8S09 - chains 4 and 6 of the 14 polymer chains in the assembly; structure by electron microscopy, 3.10 A resolution.

Chain 4:
Molecule: DNA replication licensing factor MCM4
Organism: Homo sapiens
Notes: EC 3.6.4.12
UniProt: P33991 (MCM4_HUMAN); residue numbers follow UniProt; this construct covers 1-863
Sequence (863 residues; each row starts with the number of its first residue):
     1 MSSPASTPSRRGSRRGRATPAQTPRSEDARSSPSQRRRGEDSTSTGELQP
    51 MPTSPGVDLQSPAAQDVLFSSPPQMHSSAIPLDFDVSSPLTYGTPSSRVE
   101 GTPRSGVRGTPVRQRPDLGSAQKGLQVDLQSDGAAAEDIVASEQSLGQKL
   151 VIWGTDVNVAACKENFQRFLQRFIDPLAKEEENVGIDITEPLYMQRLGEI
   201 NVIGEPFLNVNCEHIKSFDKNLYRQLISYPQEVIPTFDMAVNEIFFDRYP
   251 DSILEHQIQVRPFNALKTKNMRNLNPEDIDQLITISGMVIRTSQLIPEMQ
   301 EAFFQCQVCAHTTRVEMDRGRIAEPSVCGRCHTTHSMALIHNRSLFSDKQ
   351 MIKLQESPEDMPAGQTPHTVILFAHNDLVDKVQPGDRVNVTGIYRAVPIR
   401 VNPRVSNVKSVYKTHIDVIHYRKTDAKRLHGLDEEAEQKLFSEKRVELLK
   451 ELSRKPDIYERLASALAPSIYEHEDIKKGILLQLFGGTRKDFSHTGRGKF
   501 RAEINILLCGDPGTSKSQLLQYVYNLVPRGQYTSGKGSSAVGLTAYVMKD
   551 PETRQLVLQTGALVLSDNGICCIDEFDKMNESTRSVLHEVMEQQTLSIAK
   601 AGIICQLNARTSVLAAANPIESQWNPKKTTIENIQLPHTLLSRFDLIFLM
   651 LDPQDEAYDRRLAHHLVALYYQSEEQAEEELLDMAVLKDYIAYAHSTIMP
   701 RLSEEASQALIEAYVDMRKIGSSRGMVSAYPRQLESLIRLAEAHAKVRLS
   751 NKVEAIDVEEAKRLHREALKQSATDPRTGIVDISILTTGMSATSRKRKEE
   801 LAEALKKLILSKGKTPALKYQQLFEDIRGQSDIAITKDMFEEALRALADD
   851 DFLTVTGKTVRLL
Unresolved in the structure: 1-148, 671-682, 784-863
Differences from the reference sequence: variant Met-650 (Leu in P33991)
UniProt features mapped onto this chain:
  - motif: Ser-642 to Asp-645 (Arginine finger)
  - binding site (ATP): Tyr-471, Arg-497, Lys-516, Ser-517, Asn-618, Arg-643, Arg-732, Glu-735
  - modified residue: Ser-2 (N-acetylserine), Ser-6 (Phosphoserine), Thr-7 (Phosphothreonine), Thr-19 (Phosphothreonine), Ser-26 (Phosphoserine), Ser-31 (Phosphoserine), Ser-32 (Phosphoserine), Ser-34 (Phosphoserine), Thr-102 (Phosphothreonine), Ser-105 (Phosphoserine), Thr-110 (Phosphothreonine), Ser-120 (Phosphoserine), Ser-131 (Phosphoserine), Ser-142 (Phosphoserine), Ser-145 (Phosphoserine), Lys-220 (N6-acetyllysine), Lys-450 (N6-acetyllysine), Lys-858 (N6-acetyllysine)
  - cross-link (Glycyl lysine isopeptide (Lys-Gly)): Lys-439 (interchain with G-Cter in SUMO2), Lys-798 (interchain with G-Cter in SUMO2)
  - natural variant: Met-650 (L650M: this construct carries the variant)
  - mutagenesis: Gly-364 (G364R: Reduced MCM complex DNA helicase activity. No effect on MCM complex formation. No effect on MCM complex ssDNA binding and ATPase activity)
Metal / ion sites: Zn2+: Cys-306, Cys-309, Cys-328, Cys-331
Residues lining bound ligands: ADP (adenosine-5'-diphosphate): Arg-497, Glu-592, Arg-643, Pro-731, Arg-732, Glu-735

Chain 6:
Molecule: DNA replication licensing factor MCM6
Organism: Homo sapiens
Notes: EC 3.6.4.12
UniProt: Q14566 (MCM6_HUMAN); residues 1-821 here = UniProt positions 1-821
Sequence (821 residues; numbered 1 to 821; the number before each row is that of its first residue):
     1 MDLAAAAEPGAGSQHLEVRDEVAEKCQKLFLDFLEEFQSSDGEIKYLQLA
    51 EELIRPERNTLVVSFVDLEQFNQQLSTTIQEEFYRVYPYLCRALKTFVKD
   101 RKEIPLAKDFYVAFQDLPTRHKIRELTSSRIGLLTRISGQVVRTHPVHPE
   151 LVSGTFLCLDCQTVIRDVEQQFKYTQPNICRNPVCANRRRFLLDTNKSRF
   201 VDFQKVRIQETQAELPRGSIPRSLEVILRAEAVESAQAGDKCDFTGTLIV
   251 VPDVSKLSTPGARAETNSRVSGVDGYETEGIRGLRALGVRDLSYRLVFLA
   301 CCVAPTNPRFGGKELRDEEQTAESIKNQMTVKEWEKVFEMSQDKNLYHNL
   351 CTSLFPTIHGNDEVKRGVLLMLFGGVPKTTGEGTSLRGDINVCIVGDPST
   401 AKSQFLKHVEEFSPRAVYTSGKASSAAGLTAAVVRDEESHEFVIEAGALM
   451 LADNGVCCIDEFDKMDVRDQVAIHEAMEQQTISITKAGVKATLNARTSIL
   501 AAANPISGHYDRSKSLKQNINLSAPIMSRFDLFFILVDECNEVTDYAIAR
   551 RIVDLHSRIEESIDRVYSLDDIRRYLLFARQFKPKISKESEDFIVEQYKH
   601 LRQRDGSGVTKSSWRITVRQLESMIRLSEAMARMHCCDEVQPKHVKEAFR
   651 LLNKSIIRVETPDVNLDQEEEIQMEVDEGAGGINGHADSPAPVNGINGYN
   701 EDINQESAPKASLRLGFSEYCRISNLIVLHLRKVEEEEDESALKRSELVN
   751 WYLKEIESEIDSEEELINKKRIIEKVIHRLTHYDHVLIELTQAGLKGSTE
   801 GSESYEEDPYLVVNPNYLLED
Unresolved in the structure: 1-16, 38-43, 309-320, 662-716, 793-821
UniProt features mapped onto this chain:
  - motif: Ser-528 to Asp-531 (Arginine finger)
  - binding site (ATP): His-359, Ser-399, Thr-400, Ala-401, Lys-402, Ser-403, Asn-504
  - binding site (ADP): Arg-619, Glu-622
  - modified residue: Met-1 (N-acetylmethionine), Ser-13 (Phosphoserine), Ser-219 (Phosphoserine), Ser-271 (Phosphoserine), Thr-278 (Phosphothreonine), Lys-643 (N6-acetyllysine), Ser-689 (Phosphoserine), Ser-762 (Phosphoserine), Thr-791 (Phosphothreonine)
  - natural variant: Pro-149 (P149S: Found in a patient with mild developmental delay and autism spectrum disorder; uncertain significance), Cys-158 (C158Y: Found in patients with microcephaly, developmental delay, typical facial characteristics, endocrine disorders, feeding difficulties and urogenital anomalies; uncertain significance), Asp-202 (D202G: Found in a patient with intra-uterine growth restriction, developmental delay and autism spectrum disorder; uncertain significance), Gly-239 (G239S: Found in a patient with endocrine disorders, developmental regression, autism spectrum disorder and epilepsy; uncertain significance)
  - mutagenesis: Glu-757 (E757A/D: Impairs interaction with CTD1), Glu-763 (E763A/D: Impairs interaction with CTD1), Leu-766 (L766A: Impairs interaction with CTD1)
Metal / ion sites: Zn2+: Cys-158, Cys-161, Cys-180, Cys-185; Mg2+: Ser-403 (together with ADP)
Residues lining bound ligands:
  - ADP (adenosine-5'-diphosphate): Thr-357, Ile-358, His-359, Asn-361, Asp-397, Pro-398, Ser-399, Thr-400, Ala-401, Lys-402, Ser-403, Gln-404, Ile-552
  - ATP (adenosine-5'-triphosphate): Arg-529, Val-618, Arg-619, Glu-622

How chain 4 and chain 6 interact:
Pairs across the interface (119):
  Gln-294(4) / Ser-223(6)
  Leu-295(4) / Arg-222(6)
  Pro-297(4) / Ser-128(6)
  Pro-297(4) / Leu-296(6)  hydrophobic
  Met-299(4) / Tyr-294(6)
  Gln-307(4) / Asn-178(6)
  Cys-309(4) / Val-18(6)
  Ala-310(4) / Val-18(6)
  Met-317(4) / Ala-262(6)  hydrophobic
  Gly-320(4) / Ala-262(6)
  Gly-320(4) / Arg-263(6)
  Arg-321(4) / Arg-263(6)
  Arg-321(4) / Glu-265(6)  salt bridge
  Ile-322(4) / Arg-263(6)  hydrogen bond (backbone-backbone)
  Ile-322(4) / Ala-264(6)
  Ile-322(4) / Glu-265(6)  hydrogen bond (backbone-backbone)
  Ile-322(4) / Leu-292(6)  hydrophobic
  Ala-323(4) / Glu-265(6)
  Ala-323(4) / Asn-267(6)
  Glu-324(4) / Glu-265(6)  hydrogen bond (backbone-backbone)
  Glu-324(4) / Thr-266(6)
  Glu-324(4) / Asn-267(6)  hydrogen bond (backbone-backbone)
  Glu-324(4) / Arg-290(6)  salt bridge
  Ser-326(4) / Ser-268(6)  hydrogen bond
  Arg-330(4) / Val-18(6)
  Thr-334(4) / Ile-179(6)
  His-335(4) / Asn-178(6)
  His-335(4) / Ile-179(6)
  His-335(4) / Arg-188(6)
  Met-337(4) / Asn-178(6)  hydrogen bond (backbone-side chain)
  Leu-339(4) / Gln-171(6)
  Leu-339(4) / Arg-290(6)
  Ile-340(4) / Gln-171(6)
  His-341(4) / Tyr-294(6)  hydrogen bond
  Asn-342(4) / Tyr-84(6)  hydrogen bond
  Asn-342(4) / Phe-172(6)
  Asn-342(4) / Ile-249(6)
  Asn-342(4) / Val-250(6)  hydrogen bond (side chain-backbone)
  Arg-343(4) / Arg-85(6)
  Phe-346(4) / Ser-128(6)
  Phe-346(4) / Ile-131(6)  hydrophobic
  Phe-346(4) / Tyr-294(6)  hydrophobic
  Ser-347(4) / Ser-128(6)
  Asp-348(4) / Thr-127(6)
  Asp-348(4) / Ser-128(6)  hydrogen bond
  Gln-383(4) / Pro-216(6)
  Gln-383(4) / Arg-217(6)
  Pro-384(4) / Gly-218(6)
  Val-397(4) / Thr-259(6)
  Pro-398(4) / Thr-259(6)
  Pro-398(4) / Pro-260(6)
  Arg-400(4) / Leu-257(6)  hydrogen bond (side chain-backbone)
  Arg-400(4) / Ser-258(6)  hydrogen bond (backbone-backbone)
  Arg-400(4) / Asp-291(6)  salt bridge
  Ser-406(4) / Leu-284(6)
  Lys-413(4) / Thr-259(6)
  Asp-433(4) / Arg-217(6)  salt bridge
  Lys-490(4) / His-556(6)
  Asp-491(4) / Ile-559(6)
  Phe-492(4) / Leu-555(6)
  Phe-492(4) / Ile-559(6)  hydrophobic
  His-494(4) / Glu-560(6)  salt bridge
  His-494(4) / Arg-565(6)  hydrogen bond (backbone-side chain)
  Thr-495(4) / Ile-559(6)
  Thr-495(4) / Ile-563(6)
  Thr-495(4) / Arg-565(6)  hydrogen bond (backbone-side chain)
  Gly-496(4) / His-408(6)
  Arg-497(4) / Gln-404(6)
  Arg-497(4) / His-408(6)
  Arg-497(4) / Leu-555(6)
  Phe-500(4) / His-556(6)
  Arg-529(4) / Arg-217(6)
  Arg-554(4) / Ser-255(6)
  Leu-558(4) / Ile-220(6)
  Gln-559(4) / Ile-220(6)
  Thr-560(4) / Ile-220(6)
  Val-564(4) / Gly-218(6)
  Asp-567(4) / Arg-217(6)
  Asp-567(4) / Gly-218(6)  hydrogen bond (side chain-backbone)
  Glu-589(4) / Ser-420(6)  hydrogen bond
  Gln-593(4) / Lys-407(6)  hydrogen bond
  Gln-593(4) / Tyr-418(6)  hydrogen bond
  Thr-595(4) / Gln-212(6)
  Ser-597(4) / Ala-423(6)
  Ala-599(4) / Ser-424(6)
  Ala-599(4) / Ser-425(6)  hydrogen bond (backbone-backbone)
  Ala-599(4) / Gly-428(6)
  Lys-600(4) / Gly-428(6)
  Gly-602(4) / Glu-445(6)
  Ile-604(4) / Gln-209(6)  hydrogen bond (backbone-side chain)
  Ile-604(4) / Leu-451(6)  hydrophobic
  Gln-606(4) / Leu-215(6)
  Gln-606(4) / Glu-410(6)  hydrogen bond
  Leu-607(4) / Pro-221(6)
  Asn-608(4) / Gln-212(6)  hydrogen bond
  Thr-639(4) / Pro-398(6)
  Arg-701(4) / Ser-557(6)  hydrogen bond (side chain-backbone)
  Arg-701(4) / Ile-559(6)
  Leu-702(4) / Ser-557(6)
  Ser-707(4) / Val-553(6)
  Ser-707(4) / Ser-557(6)  hydrogen bond
  Ile-711(4) / Tyr-546(6)  hydrophobic
  Ile-711(4) / Ala-549(6)  hydrophobic
  Ile-711(4) / Arg-550(6)
  Tyr-714(4) / Asp-545(6)
  Tyr-714(4) / Ala-549(6)  hydrophobic
  Val-715(4) / Tyr-546(6)  hydrophobic
  Arg-718(4) / Asp-538(6)  salt bridge
  Arg-718(4) / Glu-539(6)
  Arg-718(4) / Cys-540(6)  hydrogen bond (side chain-backbone)
  Arg-718(4) / Asn-541(6)
  Arg-718(4) / Asp-545(6)  salt bridge
  Ser-722(4) / Asn-541(6)
  Tyr-730(4) / Ser-399(6)
  Tyr-730(4) / His-509(6)
  Pro-731(4) / Ser-399(6)
  Arg-732(4) / Ser-399(6)  hydrogen bond
  Leu-734(4) / Ile-552(6)  hydrophobic
  Ile-738(4) / His-556(6)
Other interface residues (no listed pair), chain 4 (90 interface residues in all): Ser-293, Ile-296, Glu-298, Pro-325, Ala-338, Asp-380, Asp-386, Ile-399, Leu-432, Asn-568, Ser-585, Ala-601, Cys-605, Ser-642, Lys-719, Glu-735
Other interface residues (no listed pair), chain 6 (85 interface residues in all): Glu-17, Arg-124, Leu-126, Ser-219, Lys-256, Glu-411, Lys-422, Ala-427, Gly-447, Ala-448, Asp-460, Lys-464

In short:
90 residues of chain 4 face 85 of chain 6 across their interface; the contacts include 26 hydrogen bonds and 7
salt bridges. Polar pairs include Arg-321(4)/Glu-265(6), Glu-324(4)/Arg-290(6) and Arg-400(4)/Asp-291(6). ADP
is bound between chain 4 and chain 6. Chain 6 binds ATP.
Chain 4 is DNA replication licensing factor MCM4 and chain 6 is DNA replication licensing factor MCM6, both
from Homo sapiens; the structure, H. sapiens MCM2-7 double hexamer bound to double stranded DNA, was
determined by electron microscopy together with 8S0A, 8S0B, 8S0C, 8S0D, 8S0E and 8S0F from the same study.
